6VSU - chains A and C of the 6 polymer chains in the assembly; structure by X-ray diffraction, 2.25 A resolution.

# Chain A (and C)
Protein: Arginase 1, mitochondrial
From: Arabidopsis thaliana
Notes: EC 3.5.3.1, 3.5.3.11; chain C of this document is another copy of the same molecule, construct and numbering; everything in this record applies to it too
UniProtKB: P46637 (ARGI1_ARATH); residues 25-342 here = UniProt positions 25-342
Amino-acid sequence (321 residues; numbered 22 to 342; the number before each row is that of its first residue):
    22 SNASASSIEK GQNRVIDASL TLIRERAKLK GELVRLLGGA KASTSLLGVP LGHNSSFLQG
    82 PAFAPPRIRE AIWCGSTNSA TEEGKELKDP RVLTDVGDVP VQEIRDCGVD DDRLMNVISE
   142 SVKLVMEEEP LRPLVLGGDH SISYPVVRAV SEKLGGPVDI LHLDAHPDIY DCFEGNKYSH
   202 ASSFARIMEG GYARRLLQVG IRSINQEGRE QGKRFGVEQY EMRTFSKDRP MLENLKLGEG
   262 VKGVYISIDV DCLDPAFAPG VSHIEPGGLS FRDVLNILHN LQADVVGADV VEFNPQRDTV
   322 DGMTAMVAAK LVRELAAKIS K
Disordered / not traced: 22-26
Sequence notes: expression tag (22-24)
UniProt features mapped onto this chain:
  - binding site (L-ornithine): Ser77, Gly96 to Asn99, Asp189 to Tyr191, Ser224
  - binding site (Mn(2+)): His161, Asp185, His187, Asp189, Asp270, Asp272
  - binding site (substrate): Glu195 to Asn197, Glu313
Metal / ion sites: Na+: Ser76, Leu79, Ser283, Glu313; Mn2+ site 1: His161, Asp185, Asp189, Asp270; Mn2+ site 2: Asp185, His187, Asp270, Asp272
Small-molecule neighbours:
  - L-ornithine (ORN), molecule 1: Ser77, His187, Asp189, Tyr191, Phe194, His201, Ala202, His284
  - L-ornithine (ORN), molecule 2: Gly96, Ser97, Thr98, Asn99
What the authors report for this chain:
  - Mn2+ coordination: Asp185, Asp270
  - catalytic residues: Glu313 (proposed by the authors, not directly observed)
  - binding site for L-ornithine: Ser77, Gly96, Ser97, Thr98, Asn99, Asp189, Tyr191, Phe194, Ser224

# How chain A and chain C interact
Contacting residue pairs (34; chain A residue first):
  Cys95(A) - Phe78(C)  hydrophobic
  Gly96(A) - Phe78(C)
  Ser97(A) - Phe78(C)
  Ser97(A) - Ser283(C)
  Ser97(A) - His284(C)  hydrogen bond (backbone-side chain)
  Asn99(A) - Ser224(C)  hydrogen bond
  Asn99(A) - Ile225(C)
  Asn99(A) - Asn226(C)
  Ala101(A) - Ile225(C)
  Glu103(A) - Arg223(C)
  Glu103(A) - Arg230(C)  hydrogen bond (backbone-side chain)
  Glu103(A) - Glu242(C)
  Glu103(A) - Arg244(C)
  Glu104(A) - Arg230(C)
  Glu104(A) - Arg244(C)
  Ala277(A) - Ala277(C)
  Phe278(A) - Asp275(C)
  Phe278(A) - Ala277(C)  hydrophobic
  Phe292(A) - Asp275(C)
  Phe292(A) - Pro287(C)
  Phe292(A) - Gly288(C)
  Arg293(A) - Arg223(C)
  Arg293(A) - Met243(C)
  Arg293(A) - Arg244(C)
  Arg293(A) - Gly288(C)  hydrogen bond (side chain-backbone)
  Asn297(A) - Ser247(C)  hydrogen bond
  His300(A) - Arg244(C)
  Asp322(A) - Arg318(C)  salt bridge
  Met324(A) - Pro276(C)
  Met327(A) - Ile285(C)
  Val328(A) - Pro287(C)  hydrophobic
  Lys331(A) - Arg223(C)
  Lys331(A) - Glu286(C)  salt bridge
  Lys331(A) - Pro287(C)  hydrogen bond (side chain-backbone)
Also at the interface, not in a pair above, chain A (22 interface residues in all): Thr98, Thr102, Gly105, Glu254
Also at the interface, not in a pair above, chain C (22 interface residues in all): Tyr191, Phe278

# Summary
Chain A and chain C each contribute 22 residues to their interface, with 6 hydrogen bonds and 2 salt bridges.
Among the polar pairs are Asp322(A)-Arg318(C), Lys331(A)-Glu286(C) and Ser97(A)-His284(C). Bound to chain A:
L-ornithine. From the paper: the catalytic residue Glu313(A); a binding site for L-ornithine at Ser77(A),
Gly96(A) and Ser97(A) among others.
Both chains are Arginase 1, mitochondrial (Arabidopsis thaliana). Entry 6VSU (Arginase from Arabidopsis
thaliana in Complex with Ornithine) was determined by X-ray diffraction together with 6VSS and 6VST from the
same study.
